PDB entry 5UC8 | X-ray diffraction, 2.00 A resolution | chain A

[Chain A]
Protein: Heme oxygenase 2
From: Homo sapiens
Notes: EC 1.14.14.18
Reference sequence: P30519 (HMOX2_HUMAN), isoform P30519-2; residues 30-242 here correspond to UniProt positions 1-213 (UniProt number = residue number - 29)
Amino-acid sequence (226 residues; each row starts with the number of its first residue):
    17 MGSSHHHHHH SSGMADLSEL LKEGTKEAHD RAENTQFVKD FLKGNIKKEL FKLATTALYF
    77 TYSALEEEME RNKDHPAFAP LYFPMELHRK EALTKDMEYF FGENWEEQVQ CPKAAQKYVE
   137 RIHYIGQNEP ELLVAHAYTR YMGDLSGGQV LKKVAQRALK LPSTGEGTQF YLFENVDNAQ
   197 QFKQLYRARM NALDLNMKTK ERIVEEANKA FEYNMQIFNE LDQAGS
Unresolved in the structure: 17-30, 240-242
Sequence notes: initiating methionine (17); expression tag (18-29)
What the authors report for this chain:
  - mutagenesis - F53A, F57A, R156A, F234A: abolished binding to HIV-1 MA
  - mutagenesis - F53A: abolished binding to TRAM
  - mutagenesis - H45A: unchanged signaling in response to TRAM
  - mutagenesis - H45A: unchanged binding to TRAM

[Summary]
The paper reports that F53A, F57A and R156A, among others, abolish binding to HIV-1 MA; F53A abolishes binding
to TRAM.
Chain A is Heme oxygenase 2 (Homo sapiens); the structure, Crystal structure of human Heme Oxygenase-2, was
determined by X-ray diffraction together with 5UC9 and 5UCA from the same study.
